7EPX - chains H and L of the 7 polymer chains in the assembly; structure by electron microscopy, 3.00 A resolution.

Chain H:
Protein: heavy chain of GW01
Source organism: Homo sapiens
Amino-acid sequence (457 residues; row label = number of the first residue in the row):
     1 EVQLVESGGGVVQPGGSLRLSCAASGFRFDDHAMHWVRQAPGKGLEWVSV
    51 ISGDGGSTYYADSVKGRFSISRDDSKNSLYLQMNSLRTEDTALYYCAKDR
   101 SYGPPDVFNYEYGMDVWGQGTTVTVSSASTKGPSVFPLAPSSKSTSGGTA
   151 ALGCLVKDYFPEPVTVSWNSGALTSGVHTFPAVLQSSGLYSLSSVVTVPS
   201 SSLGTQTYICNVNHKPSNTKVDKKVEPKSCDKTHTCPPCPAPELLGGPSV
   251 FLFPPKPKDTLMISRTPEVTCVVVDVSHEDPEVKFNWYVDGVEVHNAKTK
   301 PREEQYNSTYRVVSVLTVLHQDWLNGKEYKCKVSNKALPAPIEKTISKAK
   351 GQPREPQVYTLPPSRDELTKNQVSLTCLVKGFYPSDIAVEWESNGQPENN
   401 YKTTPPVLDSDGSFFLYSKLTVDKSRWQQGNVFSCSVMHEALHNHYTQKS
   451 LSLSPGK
Not modelled in the structure: 1, 230-457
Cystine bridges: Cys-22/Cys-96, Cys-154/Cys-210

Chain L:
Protein: light chain of GW01
Source organism: Homo sapiens
Amino-acid sequence (215 residues; each row starts with the number of its first residue):
     1 QSVLTQPPSASGTPGQRVTISCSGSSSNIGSNTVNWYQQLPGTAPKLLIY
    51 SNNQRPSGVPDRFSGSKSGTSASLAISGLQSEDEADYYCAAWDDSLNWVF
   101 GGGTKLTVLGQPKAAPSVTLFPPSSEELQANKATLVCLISDFYPGAVTVA
   151 WKADSSPVKAGVETTTPSKQSNNKYAASSYLSLTPEQWKSHRSYSCQVTH
   201 EGSTVEKTVAPTECS
Not modelled in the structure: 1, 213-215
Cystine bridges: Cys-22/Cys-89, Cys-137/Cys-196

Chain H / chain L interface:
Residue-residue contacts (57):
  His-35(H) / Trp-98(L)
  Gly-44(H) / Tyr-88(L)
  Leu-45(H) / Tyr-88(L)  hydrophobic
  Leu-45(H) / Phe-100(L)  hydrophobic
  Trp-47(H) / Asn-97(L)
  Trp-47(H) / Trp-98(L)  hydrophobic
  Trp-47(H) / Phe-100(L)
  Tyr-59(H) / Leu-96(L)  hydrophobic
  Tyr-95(H) / Thr-43(L)  hydrogen bond (side chain-backbone)
  Arg-100(H) / Tyr-50(L)
  Pro-105(H) / Trp-92(L)  hydrophobic
  Pro-105(H) / Trp-98(L)  hydrophobic
  Asp-106(H) / Trp-92(L)
  Asn-109(H) / Ser-31(L)
  Asn-109(H) / Asn-32(L)  hydrogen bond
  Asn-109(H) / Thr-33(L)
  Tyr-110(H) / Thr-33(L)  hydrogen bond (backbone-side chain)
  Tyr-110(H) / Ser-51(L)  hydrogen bond (backbone-side chain)
  Glu-111(H) / Ser-51(L)
  Tyr-112(H) / Thr-33(L)  hydrogen bond (side chain-backbone)
  Tyr-112(H) / Asn-35(L)
  Tyr-112(H) / Ala-91(L)
  Tyr-112(H) / Trp-92(L)
  Tyr-112(H) / Trp-98(L)  hydrophobic
  Gly-113(H) / Asn-35(L)
  Gly-113(H) / Tyr-37(L)
  Gly-113(H) / Leu-47(L)
  Met-114(H) / Tyr-37(L)  hydrogen bond (backbone-side chain)
  Met-114(H) / Leu-47(L)
  Met-114(H) / Trp-98(L)  hydrophobic
  Trp-117(H) / Ala-44(L)  hydrophobic
  Trp-117(H) / Pro-45(L)  hydrogen bond (side chain-backbone)
  Gly-118(H) / Ala-44(L)
  Phe-136(H) / Glu-126(L)
  Phe-136(H) / Glu-127(L)
  Pro-137(H) / Ser-124(L)  hydrogen bond (backbone-side chain)
  Pro-137(H) / Glu-126(L)
  Leu-138(H) / Phe-121(L)  hydrophobic
  Leu-138(H) / Ser-124(L)
  Leu-138(H) / Val-136(L)  hydrophobic
  Ala-139(H) / Phe-121(L)
  Lys-143(H) / Val-209(L)
  Ser-144(H) / Phe-121(L)
  Ala-151(H) / Phe-121(L)
  Leu-155(H) / Val-136(L)  hydrophobic
  Lys-157(H) / Thr-134(L)
  Phe-180(H) / Leu-138(L)  hydrophobic
  Phe-180(H) / Ile-139(L)
  Phe-180(H) / Ala-176(L)  hydrophobic
  Phe-180(H) / Ala-177(L)
  Pro-181(H) / Thr-165(L)
  Pro-181(H) / Ser-168(L)
  Val-183(H) / Glu-163(L)
  Val-183(H) / Tyr-180(L)  hydrophobic
  Leu-192(H) / Tyr-180(L)
  Ser-193(H) / Tyr-180(L)  hydrogen bond (backbone-side chain)
  Val-195(H) / Leu-138(L)  hydrophobic
Also at the interface, not in a pair above, chain H (41 interface residues in all): Gln-39, Lys-43, Tyr-60, Asp-99, Asp-115, His-178, Gln-185, Lys-223, Lys-228
Also at the interface, not in a pair above, chain L (42 interface residues in all): Val-34, Gln-39, Thr-119, Leu-120, Pro-122, Ala-130, Gln-170, Ser-178, Lys-207

Summary:
41 residues of chain H and 42 residues of chain L are in contact, with 9 hydrogen bonds. Polar pairs include
Tyr-95(H)/Thr-43(L), Asn-109(H)/Asn-32(L) and Tyr-110(H)/Thr-33(L).
Here chain H is heavy chain of GW01 and chain L is light chain of GW01, both from Homo sapiens. Entry 7EPX (S
protein of SARS-CoV-2 in complex with GW01) was determined by electron microscopy.
